PDB entry 9AWJ | electron microscopy, 2.45 A resolution | chains C and D of the 5 polymer chains in the assembly

Chain C:
Protein: Acetylcholine receptor subunit alpha
Organism: Bos taurus
UniProtKB: P02709 (ACHA_BOVIN); residues 21-457 here = UniProt positions 21-457
Chain sequence (437 residues; numbered 21 to 457; the number before each row is that of its first residue):
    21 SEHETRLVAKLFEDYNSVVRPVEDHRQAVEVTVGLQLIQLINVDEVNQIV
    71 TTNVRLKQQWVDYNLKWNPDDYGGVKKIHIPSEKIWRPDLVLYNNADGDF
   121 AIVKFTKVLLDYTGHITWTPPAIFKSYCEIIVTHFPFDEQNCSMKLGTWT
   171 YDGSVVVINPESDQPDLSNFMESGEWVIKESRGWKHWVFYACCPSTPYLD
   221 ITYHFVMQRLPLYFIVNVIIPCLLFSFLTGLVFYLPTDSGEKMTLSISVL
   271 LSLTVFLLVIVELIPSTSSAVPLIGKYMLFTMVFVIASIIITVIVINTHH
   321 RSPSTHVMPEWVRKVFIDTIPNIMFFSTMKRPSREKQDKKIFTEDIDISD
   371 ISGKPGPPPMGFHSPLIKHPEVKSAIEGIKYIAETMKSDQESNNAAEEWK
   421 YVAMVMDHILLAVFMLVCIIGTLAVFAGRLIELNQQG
Disordered / not traced: 350-386, 457
Curated features (UniProtKB/Swiss-Prot):
  - glycosylation: Asn-161 (N-linked (GlcNAc...) asparagine)
Cystine bridges: Cys-148/Cys-162
Covalently attached groups: glycan linked to Asn-161

Chain D:
Protein: Acetylcholine receptor subunit delta
Organism: Bos taurus
UniProtKB: P04759 (ACHD_BOVIN); residues 22-516 here = UniProt positions 22-516
Chain sequence (495 residues; each row starts with the number of its first residue):
    22 LNEEERLIRHLFEEKAYNKELRPAAHKESVEISLALTLSNLISLKEVEET
    72 LTTNVWIEQGWTDSRLQWDAEDFGNISVLRLPADMVWLPEIVLENNNDGS
   122 FQISYSCNVLIYPSGSVYWLPPAIFRSSCPISVTYFPFDWQNCSLKFSSL
   172 KYTTKEITLSLKQAEEDGRSYPVEWIIIDPEGFTENGEWEIVHRPARVNV
   222 DPSVPLDSPNRQDVTFYLIIRRKPLFYVINILVPCVLISFMINLVFYLPA
   272 DCGEKTSMAISVLLAQSVFLLLISKRLPATSMAIPLIGKFLLFGMVLVTM
   322 VVVICVIVLNIHFRTPSTHVLSEPVKKLFLETLPEILHMSRPAEDGPSPG
   372 TLIRRSSSLGYISKAEEYFSLKSRSDLMFEKQSERHGLARRLTTARRPPA
   422 GSEQAQQELFSELKPAVDGANFIVNHMKDQNNYNEEKDCWNRVARTVDRL
   472 CLFVVTPIMVVGTAWIFLQGAYNQPPPQPFPGDPFSYLEKDKRFI
Disordered / not traced: 360-427
Curated features (UniProtKB/Swiss-Prot):
  - modified residue: Tyr-389 (Phosphotyrosine)
  - glycosylation (N-linked (GlcNAc...) asparagine): Asn-96, Asn-163
Cystine bridges: Cys-150/Cys-164
Covalently attached groups: N-acetylglucosamine (NAG) linked to Asn-163

Interface between chain C and chain D:
Residue-residue contacts - 114 pairs, chain C then chain D:
  Asn-36(C) / Glu-26(D)
  Asn-36(C) / Ile-29(D)
  Val-38(C) / Ile-29(D)  hydrophobic
  Val-38(C) / Arg-101(D)
  Val-38(C) / Leu-102(D)  hydrophobic
  Val-38(C) / Pro-103(D)
  Val-38(C) / Met-106(D)  hydrophobic
  Val-39(C) / Asn-23(D)
  Val-39(C) / Glu-25(D)
  Val-39(C) / Glu-26(D)
  Val-39(C) / Ile-29(D)  hydrophobic
  Arg-40(C) / Asn-23(D)  hydrogen bond (backbone-side chain)
  Arg-40(C) / Glu-25(D)  salt bridge
  Val-42(C) / Asn-23(D)  hydrogen bond (backbone-side chain)
  Asp-44(C) / Asn-23(D)
  His-45(C) / Asn-23(D)  hydrogen bond (backbone-side chain)
  His-45(C) / Glu-24(D)
  His-45(C) / Gly-95(D)  hydrogen bond (side chain-backbone)
  Arg-46(C) / Gly-95(D)  hydrogen bond (side chain-backbone)
  Asp-109(C) / Tyr-126(D)
  Val-111(C) / Tyr-126(D)  hydrophobic
  Tyr-113(C) / Asn-75(D)
  Asn-115(C) / Asn-75(D)  hydrogen bond (backbone-side chain)
  Asn-115(C) / Ile-145(D)
  Ala-116(C) / Ile-63(D)
  Ala-116(C) / Ile-145(D)
  Asp-117(C) / Arg-147(D)  salt bridge
  Phe-120(C) / Asn-75(D)
  Phe-120(C) / Ser-125(D)
  Phe-120(C) / Tyr-126(D)  hydrophobic
  Phe-120(C) / Pro-143(D)  hydrophobic
  Phe-120(C) / Ala-144(D)
  Phe-120(C) / Ile-145(D)  hydrophobic
  Ala-121(C) / Tyr-126(D)  hydrophobic
  Tyr-147(C) / Asn-61(D)
  Tyr-147(C) / Thr-205(D)
  Tyr-147(C) / Glu-206(D)
  Lys-165(C) / Glu-202(D)
  Trp-169(C) / Trp-77(D)
  Trp-169(C) / Cys-128(D)
  Trp-169(C) / Leu-141(D)  hydrogen bond (side chain-backbone)
  Trp-169(C) / Pro-143(D)
  Thr-170(C) / Arg-101(D)  hydrogen bond (backbone-side chain)
  Thr-170(C) / Cys-128(D)
  Thr-170(C) / Asn-129(D)
  Thr-170(C) / Leu-131(D)
  Tyr-171(C) / Arg-101(D)
  Tyr-171(C) / Asn-129(D)
  Asp-172(C) / Arg-101(D)  salt bridge
  Val-208(C) / Glu-202(D)
  Phe-209(C) / Glu-202(D)
  Tyr-210(C) / Trp-77(D)  hydrophobic
  Tyr-210(C) / Asp-200(D)
  Tyr-210(C) / Glu-202(D)
  Ala-211(C) / Asp-200(D)  hydrogen bond (backbone-side chain)
  Cys-212(C) / Tyr-139(D)
  Cys-212(C) / Leu-141(D)  hydrophobic
  Tyr-218(C) / Arg-101(D)
  Gly-260(C) / Glu-275(D)
  Met-263(C) / Glu-275(D)
  Met-263(C) / Met-279(D)  hydrophobic
  Thr-264(C) / Glu-275(D)
  Ile-267(C) / Ser-282(D)
  Leu-270(C) / Met-262(D)  hydrophobic
  Leu-271(C) / Ser-282(D)
  Leu-271(C) / Leu-285(D)  hydrophobic
  Leu-271(C) / Ala-286(D)  hydrophobic
  Thr-274(C) / Ile-259(D)
  Leu-277(C) / Asn-251(D)
  Leu-277(C) / Pro-255(D)  hydrophobic
  Leu-278(C) / Val-289(D)  hydrophobic
  Leu-278(C) / Phe-290(D)  hydrophobic
  Leu-278(C) / Leu-293(D)  hydrophobic
  Val-281(C) / Phe-247(D)
  Val-281(C) / Asn-251(D)
  Glu-282(C) / Lys-296(D)  salt bridge
  Glu-282(C) / Arg-297(D)  salt bridge
  Ile-284(C) / Phe-247(D)  hydrophobic
  Pro-285(C) / Phe-247(D)
  Ser-286(C) / Glu-209(D)  hydrogen bond
  Ser-286(C) / Phe-247(D)
  Ser-286(C) / Tyr-248(D)
  Thr-287(C) / Gly-208(D)
  Thr-287(C) / Phe-247(D)
  Ser-288(C) / Gly-208(D)  hydrogen bond (backbone-backbone)
  Ser-288(C) / Lys-244(D)  hydrogen bond (side chain-backbone)
  Ser-288(C) / Leu-246(D)
  Ser-288(C) / Phe-247(D)  hydrogen bond (side chain-backbone)
  Ser-289(C) / Gly-208(D)
  Leu-299(C) / Ile-250(D)
  Leu-299(C) / Pro-255(D)  hydrophobic
  Ile-306(C) / Leu-258(D)  hydrophobic
  Ile-309(C) / Met-262(D)  hydrophobic
  Ile-310(C) / Leu-265(D)  hydrophobic
  Val-313(C) / Leu-265(D)
  Val-313(C) / Tyr-268(D)  hydrophobic
  Ile-316(C) / Pro-270(D)
  Ile-316(C) / Cys-273(D)  hydrophobic
  Asn-317(C) / Tyr-268(D)  hydrogen bond (side chain-backbone)
  His-320(C) / Pro-270(D)
  His-320(C) / Asp-272(D)  salt bridge
  His-320(C) / Cys-273(D)  hydrogen bond
  Ser-324(C) / Asp-459(D)
  Thr-325(C) / Arg-466(D)
  Ile-387(C) / Phe-431(D)  hydrophobic
  Glu-391(C) / Val-438(D)
  Glu-391(C) / Asn-442(D)  hydrogen bond
  Ala-395(C) / Ala-441(D)  hydrophobic
  Ala-395(C) / Asn-442(D)
  Gly-398(C) / Val-445(D)
  Tyr-401(C) / Lys-449(D)
  Tyr-401(C) / Asn-452(D)  hydrogen bond
  Ile-402(C) / Met-448(D)  hydrophobic
  Thr-405(C) / Asn-452(D)
Interface residues without a listed pair, chain C (73 interface residues in all): Asp-34, Glu-43, Asn-67, Val-175, Val-291, Met-302, Val-303, His-389, Val-392, Ser-394, Ile-399
Interface residues without a listed pair, chain D (74 interface residues in all): Lys-66, Asn-96, Ile-97, Pro-142, Pro-245, Ile-252, Leu-269, Arg-463

Summary:
The interface between chain C and chain D involves 73 residues on one side and 74 on the other, with 17
hydrogen bonds and 6 salt bridges. Among the polar pairs are Arg-40(C)/Glu-25(D), Asp-117(C)/Arg-147(D) and
Asp-172(C)/Arg-101(D).
Here chain C is Acetylcholine receptor subunit alpha and chain D is Acetylcholine receptor subunit delta, both
from Bos taurus. Entry 9AWJ (Bovine adult muscle nAChR bound to ACh) was determined by electron microscopy
together with 9AVU, 9AVV and 9AWK from the same study.
